6EN8 - chains A and B of the 10 polymer chains in the assembly; structure by X-ray diffraction, 3.29 A resolution.

== Chain A (and B) ==
Name: Transcriptional regulator TetR family
From: Sulfolobus acidocaldarius
Notes: chain B of this document is another copy of the same molecule, construct and numbering; everything in this record applies to it too
UniProt: Q4J9S1 (Q4J9S1_SULAC); numbering as in UniProt (aligned over 1-196)
Sequence (196 residues; row label = number of the first residue in the row):
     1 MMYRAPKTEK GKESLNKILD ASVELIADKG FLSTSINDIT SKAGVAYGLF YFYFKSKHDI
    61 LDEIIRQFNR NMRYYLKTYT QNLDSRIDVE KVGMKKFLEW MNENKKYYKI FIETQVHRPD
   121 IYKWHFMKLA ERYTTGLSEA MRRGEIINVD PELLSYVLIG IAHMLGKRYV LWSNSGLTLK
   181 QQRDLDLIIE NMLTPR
Unresolved in the structure: 1-5 (chain B: 1-11, 21)
Modified residues: Mse1, Mse2 (selenomethionine); Mse72, Mse94, Mse101, Mse127, Mse141, Mse164, Mse192 (selenomethionine; parent Met)
What the authors report for this chain:
  - binding site for the 22-nt DNA strand: Y47, G48, L49, F52
  - binding site for the 22-nt DNA strand: Y51
  - mutagenesis - Y47A, Y51A, Y53A: decreased binding to the 22-nt DNA strand
  - mutagenesis - G48A: abolished binding to the 22-nt DNA strand

== How chain A and chain B interact ==
Pairs across the interface - 83 pairs, chain A then chain B:
  L32(A) - L32(B)  hydrophobic
  I112(A) - Q115(B)
  E113(A) - V116(B)
  Q115(A) - I112(B)
  Q115(A) - Q115(B)
  Q115(A) - K167(B)
  V116(A) - E113(B)
  V116(A) - V116(B)  hydrophobic
  V116(A) - H117(B)
  H117(A) - L32(B)
  H117(A) - V116(B)
  Y122(A) - K167(B)  hydrogen bond
  Y122(A) - W172(B)  hydrophobic
  K123(A) - W172(B)
  F126(A) - Mse164(B)  hydrophobic
  F126(A) - W172(B)  hydrophobic
  I147(A) - L187(B)  hydrophobic
  I147(A) - N191(B)
  V149(A) - D184(B)
  V149(A) - L187(B)  hydrophobic
  D150(A) - Q181(B)  hydrogen bond
  D150(A) - D184(B)  hydrogen bond (backbone-side chain)
  E152(A) - R168(B)  salt bridge
  E152(A) - Y169(B)  hydrogen bond
  L153(A) - L165(B)  hydrophobic
  L153(A) - Y169(B)  hydrogen bond (backbone-side chain)
  L153(A) - L177(B)  hydrophobic
  L153(A) - Q181(B)
  L153(A) - D184(B)
  L153(A) - L185(B)
  L153(A) - I188(B)  hydrophobic
  L154(A) - I188(B)  hydrophobic
  Y156(A) - Mse164(B)
  Y156(A) - R168(B)
  V157(A) - I161(B)  hydrophobic
  V157(A) - L165(B)  hydrophobic
  I159(A) - Mse164(B)
  G160(A) - G160(B)
  G160(A) - Mse164(B)
  I161(A) - V157(B)  hydrophobic
  I161(A) - I161(B)  hydrophobic
  H163(A) - Mse164(B)
  H163(A) - K167(B)
  Mse164(A) - F126(B)
  Mse164(A) - Y156(B)
  Mse164(A) - I159(B)
  Mse164(A) - G160(B)
  L165(A) - L153(B)  hydrophobic
  K167(A) - Q115(B)
  K167(A) - Y122(B)  hydrogen bond
  K167(A) - K167(B)
  R168(A) - E152(B)  salt bridge
  R168(A) - Y156(B)
  Y169(A) - E152(B)  hydrogen bond
  Y169(A) - L153(B)
  W172(A) - K123(B)
  W172(A) - F126(B)  hydrophobic
  L177(A) - L153(B)  hydrophobic
  K180(A) - D150(B)  salt bridge
  Q181(A) - D150(B)
  Q181(A) - L153(B)
  D184(A) - V149(B)
  D184(A) - D150(B)  hydrogen bond (side chain-backbone)
  D184(A) - L153(B)
  L185(A) - L153(B)
  L187(A) - V149(B)  hydrophobic
  I188(A) - I147(B)  hydrophobic
  I188(A) - L153(B)  hydrophobic
  I188(A) - Mse192(B)
  N191(A) - I147(B)
  N191(A) - N191(B)  hydrogen bond (backbone-side chain)
  N191(A) - Mse192(B)  hydrogen bond (side chain-backbone)
  N191(A) - T194(B)  hydrogen bond (side chain-backbone)
  N191(A) - R196(B)  hydrogen bond (backbone-side chain)
  Mse192(A) - I188(B)  hydrophobic
  Mse192(A) - N191(B)
  Mse192(A) - Mse192(B)  hydrophobic
  T194(A) - N191(B)  hydrogen bond (backbone-side chain)
  T194(A) - R196(B)  hydrogen bond (backbone-side chain)
  R196(A) - N191(B)
  R196(A) - T194(B)
  R196(A) - P195(B)  hydrogen bond (side chain-backbone)
  R196(A) - R196(B)
Interface residues without a listed pair, chain A (39 interface residues in all): L193
Interface residues without a listed pair, chain B (40 interface residues in all): N148, L154, H163, K180

== In short ==
Chain A and chain B form an interface of 39 and 40 residues respectively; the contacts include 15 hydrogen
bonds and 3 salt bridges. Polar pairs include E152(A)-R168(B), K180(A)-D150(B) and Y122(A)-K167(B). The paper
reports a binding site for the 22-nt DNA strand at Y47(A), G48(A) and L49(A) among others; Y47A, Y51A and Y53A
of chain A reduce binding to the 22-nt DNA strand.
Both chains are Transcriptional regulator TetR family (Sulfolobus acidocaldarius). Entry 6EN8 (SaFadR in
complex with dsDNA) was determined by X-ray diffraction.
